Entry 9C3U (X-ray diffraction, 2.77 A resolution); this record covers chains B and E of the 6 polymer chains in the assembly.

# Chain B
Protein: Methyltransferase
Source organism: Burkholderia cenocepacia
Notes: EC 2.1.1.-
UniProt: A0A8I1DKW0 (A0A8I1DKW0_BURCE); residues 30-278 here correspond to UniProt positions 29-277 (UniProt number = residue number - 1)
Chain sequence (249 residues; each row starts with the number of its first residue):
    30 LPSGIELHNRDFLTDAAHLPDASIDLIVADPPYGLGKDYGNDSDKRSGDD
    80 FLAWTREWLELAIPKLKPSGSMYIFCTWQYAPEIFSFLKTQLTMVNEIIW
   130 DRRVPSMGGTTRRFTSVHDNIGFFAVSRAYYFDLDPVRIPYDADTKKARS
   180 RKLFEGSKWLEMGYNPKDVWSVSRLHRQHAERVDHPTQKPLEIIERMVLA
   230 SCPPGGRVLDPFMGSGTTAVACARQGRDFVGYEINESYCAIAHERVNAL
Small-molecule neighbours: sinefungin (SFG): Arg-39, Asp-40, Phe-41, Leu-42, Asp-59, Pro-60, Pro-61, Tyr-68, Asn-70, Ser-72, Trp-83, His-214, Thr-216, Gln-217, Lys-218, Asp-239, Pro-240, Phe-241, Met-242, Gly-243, Ser-244, Gly-245, Thr-246, Tyr-261, Glu-262, Ile-263, Tyr-267

# Chain E
Molecule: DNA1
Sequence (14 nucleotides; each row starts with the number of its first residue):
     1 TTGTTTACTAGCCA

# Interface between chain B and chain E
Residue-residue contacts (6):
  Arg-157(B) / DG11(E)  phosphate contact
  Arg-180(B) / DT2(E)  base contact
  Arg-180(B) / DG3(E)  hydrogen bond to the base
  Arg-180(B) / DT4(E)  hydrogen bond to the base
  Phe-183(B) / DT4(E)  base contact
  Phe-183(B) / DT5(E)  base contact
Other interface residues (no listed pair), chain B (4 interface residues in all): Leu-182

# Overview
4 residues of chain B and 5 residues of chain E are in contact; the contacts include 2 hydrogen bonds. Polar
pairs include Arg-180(B)/DG3(E) and Arg-180(B)/DT4(E). Bound to chain B: sinefungin.
Here chain B is Methyltransferase (Burkholderia cenocepacia) and chain E is DNA1. Entry 9C3U (Crystal
structure of DNA N6-Adenine Methyltransferase M.BceJIV from Burkholderia cenocepacia in complex with duplex
DNA substrate ...) was determined by X-ray diffraction, deposited together with 8URK, 9C3S and 9C3T.
